Entry 1ED9 (X-ray diffraction, 1.75 A resolution); this record covers chains A and B.

[Chain A]
Protein: Alkaline phosphatase
Organism: Escherichia coli
Notes: EC 3.1.3.1
UniProt: P00634 (PPB_ECOLI); residues 1-449 here correspond to UniProt positions 23-471 (UniProt number = residue number + 22)
Sequence (449 residues; each row starts with the number of its first residue):
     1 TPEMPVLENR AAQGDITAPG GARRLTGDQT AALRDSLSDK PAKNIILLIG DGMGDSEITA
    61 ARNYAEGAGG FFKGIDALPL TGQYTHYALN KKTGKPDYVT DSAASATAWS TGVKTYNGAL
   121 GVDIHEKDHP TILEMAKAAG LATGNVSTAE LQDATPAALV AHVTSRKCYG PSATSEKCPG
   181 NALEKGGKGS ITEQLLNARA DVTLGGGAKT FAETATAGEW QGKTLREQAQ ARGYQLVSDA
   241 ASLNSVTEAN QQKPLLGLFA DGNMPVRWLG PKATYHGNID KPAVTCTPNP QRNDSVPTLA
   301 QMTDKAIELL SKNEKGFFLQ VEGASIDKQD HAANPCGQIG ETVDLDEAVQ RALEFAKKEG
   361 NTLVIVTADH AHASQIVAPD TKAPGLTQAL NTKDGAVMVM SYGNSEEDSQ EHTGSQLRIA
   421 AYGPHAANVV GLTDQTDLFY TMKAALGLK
Disulfide bonds: Cys-168/Cys-178, Cys-286/Cys-336
Bound ions: Zn2+ site 1: Asp-51, Ser-102, Asp-369, His-370; Mg2+: Asp-51, Thr-155, Glu-322; Zn2+ site 2: Asp-327, His-331, His-412
UniProt features mapped onto this chain:
  - active site: Ser-102 (Phosphoserine intermediate)
  - binding site (Mg(2+)): Asp-51, Asp-153, Thr-155, Glu-322
  - binding site (Zn(2+)): Asp-51, Asp-327, His-331, Asp-369, His-370, His-412
What the authors report for this chain:
  - catalytic residues: Ser-102
  - Zn2+ coordination: Ser-102
  - conformationally variable residues (order/disorder transition): Ser-102
  - Mg2+ coordination: Asp-51, Thr-155, Glu-322

[Chain B]
Protein: Alkaline phosphatase
Organism: Escherichia coli
Notes: EC 3.1.3.1
UniProt: P00634 (PPB_ECOLI); residues 501-949 here correspond to UniProt positions 23-471 (UniProt number = residue number - 478)
Sequence (449 residues; row label = number of the first residue in the row):
   501 TPEMPVLENR AAQGDITAPG GARRLTGDQT AALRDSLSDK PAKNIILLIG DGMGDSEITA
   561 ARNYAEGAGG FFKGIDALPL TGQYTHYALN KKTGKPDYVT DSAASATAWS TGVKTYNGAL
   621 GVDIHEKDHP TILEMAKAAG LATGNVSTAE LQDATPAALV AHVTSRKCYG PSATSEKCPG
   681 NALEKGGKGS ITEQLLNARA DVTLGGGAKT FAETATAGEW QGKTLREQAQ ARGYQLVSDA
   741 ASLNSVTEAN QQKPLLGLFA DGNMPVRWLG PKATYHGNID KPAVTCTPNP QRNDSVPTLA
   801 QMTDKAIELL SKNEKGFFLQ VEGASIDKQD HAANPCGQIG ETVDLDEAVQ RALEFAKKEG
   861 NTLVIVTADH AHASQIVAPD TKAPGLTQAL NTKDGAVMVM SYGNSEEDSQ EHTGSQLRIA
   921 AYGPHAANVV GLTDQTDLFY TMKAALGLK
Disulfide bonds: Cys-668/Cys-678, Cys-786/Cys-836
Bound ions: Zn2+ site 1: Asp-551, Ser-602, Asp-869, His-870; Mg2+: Asp-551, Thr-655, Glu-822; Zn2+ site 2: Asp-827, His-831, His-912
UniProt features mapped onto this chain:
  - active site: Ser-602 (Phosphoserine intermediate)
  - binding site (Mg(2+)): Asp-551, Asp-653, Thr-655, Glu-822
  - binding site (Zn(2+)): Asp-551, Asp-827, His-831, Asp-869, His-870, His-912

[Interface between chain A and chain B]
Contacting residue pairs (195; chain A residue first):
  Arg-10(A) / Val-930(B)  hydrogen bond (side chain-backbone)
  Arg-10(A) / Gly-931(B)
  Arg-10(A) / Leu-932(B)  hydrogen bond (side chain-backbone)
  Arg-10(A) / Thr-933(B)
  Ile-16(A) / Tyr-587(B)
  Ile-16(A) / Leu-589(B)
  Ile-16(A) / Pro-596(B)  hydrophobic
  Ile-16(A) / Lys-614(B)
  Thr-17(A) / Leu-589(B)
  Thr-17(A) / Gly-594(B)
  Thr-17(A) / Val-613(B)
  Thr-17(A) / Ile-624(B)
  Ala-18(A) / Val-613(B)
  Pro-19(A) / Val-613(B)
  Pro-19(A) / His-629(B)
  Pro-19(A) / Tyr-940(B)
  Gly-20(A) / Gly-612(B)  hydrogen bond (backbone-backbone)
  Gly-20(A) / Tyr-940(B)  hydrogen bond (backbone-side chain)
  Ala-22(A) / Tyr-587(B)
  Ala-22(A) / Lys-614(B)
  Ala-22(A) / Asp-934(B)
  Ala-22(A) / Thr-936(B)
  Arg-23(A) / Thr-936(B)
  Arg-23(A) / Asp-937(B)
  Arg-23(A) / Tyr-940(B)
  Arg-24(A) / Thr-585(B)  hydrogen bond
  Arg-24(A) / Leu-932(B)
  Arg-24(A) / Thr-933(B)
  Arg-24(A) / Asp-934(B)
  Arg-24(A) / Asp-937(B)  hydrogen bond (backbone-side chain)
  Leu-25(A) / Asn-928(B)
  Leu-25(A) / Asp-937(B)  hydrogen bond (backbone-side chain)
  Asp-28(A) / His-925(B)  salt bridge
  Asp-28(A) / Asn-928(B)  hydrogen bond
  Gln-29(A) / Asn-928(B)  hydrogen bond (backbone-side chain)
  Thr-30(A) / Ala-927(B)
  Leu-33(A) / Ala-927(B)  hydrophobic
  Leu-33(A) / Val-930(B)  hydrophobic
  Arg-34(A) / Leu-537(B)  hydrogen bond (side chain-backbone)
  Arg-34(A) / Ser-538(B)
  Arg-34(A) / Asp-539(B)  salt bridge
  Leu-37(A) / Leu-533(B)
  Leu-37(A) / Arg-534(B)  hydrogen bond (backbone-side chain)
  Leu-37(A) / Leu-537(B)  hydrophobic
  Ser-38(A) / Arg-534(B)
  Asp-39(A) / Thr-530(B)
  Asp-55(A) / Gln-583(B)
  Asp-55(A) / Ser-915(B)
  Asp-55(A) / Gln-916(B)  hydrogen bond
  Ser-56(A) / Ser-915(B)  hydrogen bond (backbone-side chain)
  Thr-59(A) / Gly-914(B)
  Thr-59(A) / Ser-915(B)
  Thr-59(A) / Gln-916(B)  hydrogen bond (side chain-backbone)
  Arg-62(A) / Thr-585(B)
  Arg-62(A) / Gln-916(B)  hydrogen bond
  Arg-62(A) / Leu-932(B)
  Asn-63(A) / Tyr-598(B)
  Ala-68(A) / Tyr-587(B)  hydrophobic
  Ala-68(A) / Pro-596(B)  hydrophobic
  Ala-68(A) / Tyr-598(B)  hydrophobic
  Gly-69(A) / Tyr-587(B)
  Asp-76(A) / Leu-932(B)
  Pro-79(A) / Val-930(B)
  Thr-81(A) / Thr-581(B)  hydrogen bond (backbone-side chain)
  Thr-81(A) / Gly-582(B)
  Thr-81(A) / Gln-583(B)
  Thr-81(A) / Val-930(B)
  Thr-81(A) / Gly-931(B)  hydrogen bond (side chain-backbone)
  Gly-82(A) / Thr-581(B)
  Gly-82(A) / Gln-583(B)
  Gln-83(A) / Asp-555(B)
  Gln-83(A) / Thr-581(B)
  Gln-83(A) / Gly-582(B)  hydrogen bond (side chain-backbone)
  Gln-83(A) / Gln-583(B)
  Gln-83(A) / Arg-918(B)  hydrogen bond
  Thr-85(A) / Arg-524(B)  hydrogen bond
  Thr-85(A) / Arg-562(B)
  Tyr-87(A) / Ile-516(B)
  Tyr-87(A) / Ala-522(B)
  Tyr-87(A) / Ala-568(B)
  Tyr-87(A) / Gly-569(B)
  Leu-89(A) / Ile-516(B)
  Leu-89(A) / Thr-517(B)
  Gly-94(A) / Thr-517(B)
  Lys-95(A) / Asp-894(B)
  Lys-95(A) / Gly-895(B)  hydrogen bond (side chain-backbone)
  Pro-96(A) / Ile-516(B)  hydrophobic
  Pro-96(A) / Ala-568(B)  hydrophobic
  Pro-96(A) / Asp-894(B)
  Pro-96(A) / Ala-896(B)
  Tyr-98(A) / Asn-563(B)
  Tyr-98(A) / Ala-568(B)  hydrophobic
  Tyr-98(A) / Thr-892(B)  hydrogen bond
  Tyr-98(A) / Asp-894(B)  hydrogen bond
  Tyr-98(A) / Ala-896(B)
  Tyr-98(A) / Val-897(B)
  Tyr-98(A) / Met-898(B)  hydrophobic
  Val-99(A) / Ile-876(B)
  Val-99(A) / Val-877(B)
  Val-99(A) / Ala-878(B)
  Gly-112(A) / Pro-519(B)
  Gly-112(A) / Gly-520(B)  hydrogen bond (backbone-backbone)
  Val-113(A) / Thr-517(B)
  Val-113(A) / Ala-518(B)
  Val-113(A) / Pro-519(B)
  Lys-114(A) / Ile-516(B)
  Lys-114(A) / Ala-522(B)
  Ile-124(A) / Thr-517(B)
  His-129(A) / Pro-519(B)
  Tyr-275(A) / Glu-906(B)  hydrogen bond
  His-276(A) / Glu-906(B)  salt bridge
  His-372(A) / Gln-875(B)
  Ala-373(A) / Gln-875(B)  hydrogen bond (backbone-side chain)
  Gln-375(A) / His-872(B)
  Gln-375(A) / Ala-873(B)  hydrogen bond (side chain-backbone)
  Gln-375(A) / Gln-875(B)
  Gln-375(A) / Asn-904(B)
  Gln-375(A) / Thr-913(B)
  Ile-376(A) / Val-599(B)
  Ile-376(A) / Thr-913(B)
  Ile-376(A) / Gly-914(B)  hydrogen bond (backbone-backbone)
  Val-377(A) / Val-599(B)
  Ala-378(A) / Val-599(B)
  Thr-381(A) / Asn-904(B)
  Thr-381(A) / Glu-911(B)
  Lys-382(A) / Ser-905(B)
  Lys-382(A) / Glu-906(B)  hydrogen bond (backbone-backbone)
  Ala-383(A) / Asn-904(B)
  Ala-383(A) / Glu-906(B)
  Pro-384(A) / Pro-884(B)
  Pro-384(A) / Gly-903(B)
  Pro-384(A) / Ser-905(B)
  Pro-384(A) / Glu-906(B)
  Thr-392(A) / Tyr-598(B)  hydrogen bond
  Asp-394(A) / Lys-595(B)
  Asp-394(A) / Pro-596(B)
  Asp-394(A) / Tyr-598(B)  hydrogen bond
  Gly-395(A) / Lys-595(B)
  Ala-396(A) / Pro-596(B)
  Ala-396(A) / Tyr-598(B)
  Val-397(A) / Tyr-598(B)
  Met-398(A) / Tyr-598(B)  hydrophobic
  Gly-403(A) / Pro-884(B)
  Gly-403(A) / Gly-903(B)
  Asn-404(A) / Gln-875(B)
  Asn-404(A) / Thr-881(B)
  Asn-404(A) / Ala-883(B)
  Ser-405(A) / Lys-882(B)
  Ser-405(A) / Pro-884(B)
  Glu-406(A) / Tyr-775(B)  hydrogen bond
  Glu-406(A) / His-776(B)  salt bridge
  Glu-406(A) / Lys-882(B)  hydrogen bond (backbone-backbone)
  Glu-406(A) / Ala-883(B)
  Glu-406(A) / Pro-884(B)
  Glu-407(A) / Lys-882(B)  salt bridge
  Glu-411(A) / Thr-881(B)
  Thr-413(A) / Gln-875(B)
  Thr-413(A) / Ile-876(B)
  Gly-414(A) / Thr-559(B)
  Gly-414(A) / Ile-876(B)  hydrogen bond (backbone-backbone)
  Ser-415(A) / Asp-555(B)
  Ser-415(A) / Ser-556(B)  hydrogen bond (side chain-backbone)
  Ser-415(A) / Thr-559(B)
  Gln-416(A) / Asp-555(B)  hydrogen bond
  Gln-416(A) / Thr-559(B)  hydrogen bond (backbone-side chain)
  Gln-416(A) / Arg-562(B)  hydrogen bond
  Arg-418(A) / Gln-583(B)  hydrogen bond
  His-425(A) / Asp-528(B)  salt bridge
  Ala-427(A) / Thr-530(B)
  Asn-428(A) / Leu-525(B)
  Asn-428(A) / Gly-527(B)
  Asn-428(A) / Asp-528(B)  hydrogen bond
  Asn-428(A) / Gln-529(B)  hydrogen bond (side chain-backbone)
  Val-430(A) / Arg-510(B)  hydrogen bond (backbone-side chain)
  Val-430(A) / Leu-533(B)  hydrophobic
  Val-430(A) / Pro-579(B)
  Val-430(A) / Thr-581(B)
  Gly-431(A) / Arg-510(B)
  Gly-431(A) / Thr-581(B)  hydrogen bond (backbone-side chain)
  Leu-432(A) / Arg-510(B)  hydrogen bond (backbone-side chain)
  Leu-432(A) / Arg-524(B)
  Leu-432(A) / Arg-562(B)
  Leu-432(A) / Asp-576(B)
  Thr-433(A) / Arg-524(B)
  Thr-433(A) / Leu-525(B)
  Asp-434(A) / Ala-522(B)
  Asp-434(A) / Arg-524(B)
  Thr-436(A) / Ala-522(B)
  Thr-436(A) / Arg-523(B)
  Asp-437(A) / Arg-523(B)
  Asp-437(A) / Arg-524(B)  hydrogen bond (side chain-backbone)
  Asp-437(A) / Leu-525(B)  hydrogen bond (side chain-backbone)
  Tyr-440(A) / Pro-519(B)
  Tyr-440(A) / Gly-520(B)  hydrogen bond (side chain-backbone)
  Tyr-440(A) / Arg-523(B)
Also at the interface, not in a pair above, chain A (91 interface residues in all): Gly-27, Ile-58, Leu-78, Asp-97, Pro-379, Gly-385, Ser-401, His-412
Also at the interface, not in a pair above, chain B (93 interface residues in all): Leu-507, Ile-558, Phe-571, Leu-580, Asp-597, Pro-879, Gly-885, Ser-901, Glu-907, His-912

[Summary]
91 residues of chain A face 93 of chain B across their interface, with 47 hydrogen bonds and 6 salt bridges.
Polar contacts include Asp-28(A)/His-925(B), Arg-34(A)/Asp-539(B) and His-276(A)/Glu-906(B). The paper reports
the catalytic residue Ser-102(A); Mg2+ coordination by Asp-51(A), Thr-155(A) and Glu-322(A).
Both chains are Alkaline phosphatase (Escherichia coli). Entry 1ED9 (Structure of E. coli alkaline phosphatase
without the inorganic phosphate at 1.75A resolution) was determined by X-ray diffraction (same publication as
1ED8).
